6DF5 - chains A and E of the 3 polymer chains in the assembly; structure by X-ray diffraction, 1.82 A resolution.

[Chain A]
Protein: Transcriptional regulator Kaiso
Source organism: Homo sapiens
UniProt: Q86T24 (KAISO_HUMAN); residues 471-604 here = UniProt positions 471-604
Chain sequence (134 residues; each row starts with the number of its first residue):
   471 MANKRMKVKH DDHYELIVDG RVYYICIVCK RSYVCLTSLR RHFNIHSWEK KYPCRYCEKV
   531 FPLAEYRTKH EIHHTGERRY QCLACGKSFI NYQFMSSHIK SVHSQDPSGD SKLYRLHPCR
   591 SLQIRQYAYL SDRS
Unresolved in the structure: 471-481, 598-604
Swiss-Prot annotation at these positions:
  - zinc finger: Tyr494 to His516 (C2H2-type 1), Tyr522 to His544 (C2H2-type 2), Tyr550 to His573 (C2H2-type 3)
  - motif: Met471 to His480 (Nuclear localization signal)
  - cross-link (Glycyl lysine isopeptide (Lys-Gly)): Lys474 (interchain with G-Cter in SUMO2), Lys479 (interchain with G-Cter in SUMO2), Lys539 (interchain with G-Cter in SUMO2), Lys570 (interchain with G-Cter in SUMO2), Lys582 (interchain with G-Cter in SUMO2)
  - mutagenesis: Cys552 (C552R: Abrogates both sequence-specific and methylation-dependent DNA-binding)
Ion coordination: Zn2+ site 1: Cys496, Cys499, His512, His516; Zn2+ site 2: Cys524, Cys527, His540, His544; Zn2+ site 3: Cys552, Cys555, His568, His573

[Chain E]
Molecule: 18-nt DNA strand
Sequence (18 nucleotides; each row starts with the number of its first residue):
    19 CGTTATTGGC AGGAAGCA

[Interface between chain A and chain E]
Residue-residue contacts - 23 pairs, chain A then chain E:
  Thr507(A) with DT25(E), base contact
  Arg511(A) with DG27(E), hydrogen bond to the base
  Tyr522(A) with DG26(E), phosphate contact
  Ala534(A) with DG26(E), phosphate contact; DG27(E), phosphate contact
  Glu535(A) with DG27(E), phosphate contact
  Thr538(A) with DG27(E), hydrogen bond to the phosphate
  Arg549(A) with DC28(E), salt bridge to the phosphate
  Tyr550(A) with DA29(E), hydrogen bond to the phosphate
  Tyr562(A) with DA29(E), sugar contact; DG30(E), hydrogen bond to the phosphate
  Gln563(A) with DG30(E), base contact; DG31(E), hydrogen bond to the base
  Ser578(A) with DG30(E), phosphate contact; DG31(E), phosphate contact
  Gly579(A) with DG30(E), hydrogen bond to the phosphate
  Tyr584(A) with DA29(E), hydrogen bond to the phosphate
  Leu586(A) with DC28(E), phosphate contact; DA29(E), phosphate contact
  Arg595(A) with DT25(E), hydrogen bond to the base; DG26(E), hydrogen bond to the base; DG27(E), hydrogen bond to the sugar
  Tyr597(A) with DG27(E), sugar contact
Also at the interface, not in a pair above, chain A (20 interface residues in all): Lys520, Lys570, Pro577, Ile594

[In short]
20 residues of chain A face 7 of chain E across their interface; the contacts include 10 hydrogen bonds and 1
salt bridge. Among the polar pairs are Arg511(A)-DG27(E), Gln563(A)-DG31(E) and Arg595(A)-DT25(E). UniProt
lists one mutagenesis site on chain A.
Here chain A is Transcriptional regulator Kaiso (Homo sapiens) and chain E is an 18-nt DNA strand. Entry 6DF5
(Kaiso (ZBTB33) zinc finger DNA binding domain in complex with the specific Kaiso binding sequence (KBS)) was
determined by X-ray diffraction, deposited together with 6DF8, 6DF9, 6DFA, 6DFB, 6DFC and 6V8U.
